Entry 9JE5 (electron microscopy, 3.53 A resolution); this record covers chains A and B of the 4 polymer chains in the assembly.

[Chain A (and B)]
Protein: Transient receptor potential cation channel subfamily V member 3
From: Homo sapiens
Notes: chain B of this document is another copy of the same molecule, construct and numbering; everything in this record applies to it too
Reference sequence: Q8NET8 (TRPV3_HUMAN); residues 1-790 here = UniProt positions 1-790
Sequence (799 residues; row label = number of the first residue in the row):
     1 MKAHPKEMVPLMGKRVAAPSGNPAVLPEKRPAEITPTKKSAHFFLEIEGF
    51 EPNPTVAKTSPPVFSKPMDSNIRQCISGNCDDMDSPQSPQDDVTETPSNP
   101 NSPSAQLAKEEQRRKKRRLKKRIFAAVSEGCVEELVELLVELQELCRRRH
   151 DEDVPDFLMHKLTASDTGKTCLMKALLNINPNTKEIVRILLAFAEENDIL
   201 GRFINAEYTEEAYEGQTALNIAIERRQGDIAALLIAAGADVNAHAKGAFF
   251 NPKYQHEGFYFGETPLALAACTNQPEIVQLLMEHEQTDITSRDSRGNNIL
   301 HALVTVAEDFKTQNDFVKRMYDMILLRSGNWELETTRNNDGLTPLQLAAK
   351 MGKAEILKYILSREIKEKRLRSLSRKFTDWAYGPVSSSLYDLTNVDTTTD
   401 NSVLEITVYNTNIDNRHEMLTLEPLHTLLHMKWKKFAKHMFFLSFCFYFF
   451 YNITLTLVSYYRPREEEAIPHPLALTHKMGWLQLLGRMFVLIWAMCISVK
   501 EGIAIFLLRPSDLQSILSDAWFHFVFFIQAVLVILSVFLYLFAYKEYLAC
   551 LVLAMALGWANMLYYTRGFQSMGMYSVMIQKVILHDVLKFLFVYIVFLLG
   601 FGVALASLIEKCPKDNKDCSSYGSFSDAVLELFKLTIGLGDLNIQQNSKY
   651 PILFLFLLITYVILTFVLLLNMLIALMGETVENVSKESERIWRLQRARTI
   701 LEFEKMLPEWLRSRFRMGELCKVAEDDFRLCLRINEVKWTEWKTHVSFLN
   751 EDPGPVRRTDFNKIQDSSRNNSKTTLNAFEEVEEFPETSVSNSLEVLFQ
Unresolved in the structure: 1-61, 73-118, 150-156, 465-481, 749-799
Differences from the reference sequence: variant V25 (Ile in Q8NET8); expression tag (791-799)
Disulfide bonds: C612-C619
Ligand contacts: (3S)-3,7-dimethyloct-6-enal (A1EBV): W521, F522, L553, L557, A560, L563, I579
UniProt features mapped onto this chain:
  - binding site (Na(+)): G638
  - natural variant: G573 (G573C: In OLMS1; G573S: In OLMS1), Q580 (Q580P: In FNEPPK2), W692 (W692G: In OLMS1)
  - mutagenesis: L557 (L557A: Impairs channel activation by tetrahydrocannabivarin), A560 (A560L/M: Impairs channel activation by tetrahydrocannabivarin), N561 (N561A: Impairs channel activation by tetrahydrocannabivarin), L563 (L563A: Impairs channel activation by tetrahydrocannabivarin)
From the paper describing this entry:
  - binding site for (3S)-3,7-dimethyloct-6-enal: A560, L563
  - conformationally variable residues (loop rearrangement): S518, R567, Q580

[Chain A / chain B interface]
Pairs across the interface (80; chain A residue first):
  P62(A) with N735(B)
  F64(A) with N735(B)
  P67(A) with W380(B), hydrophobic; R733(B)
  M68(A) with W380(B); Y382(B), hydrophobic
  D69(A) with D379(B); W380(B)
  N71(A) with K722(B)
  I72(A) with K722(B)
  Y213(A) with W380(B)
  Q216(A) with Y382(B), hydrogen bond
  N220(A) with Y382(B), hydrogen bond
  E224(A) with Y382(B), hydrogen bond
  R225(A) with A381(B)
  R226(A) with F748(B)
  F249(A) with Y382(B), hydrophobic; V385(B), hydrophobic
  F250(A) with Y382(B)
  Q255(A) with W739(B)
  G258(A) with W739(B)
  F259(A) with P384(B), hydrophobic; W739(B), hydrophobic
  Y260(A) with W739(B)
  C271(A) with W742(B)
  T272(A) with W742(B); V746(B)
  N273(A) with V746(B); S747(B), hydrogen bond (side chain-backbone)
  V306(A) with K743(B), hydrogen bond (backbone-side chain)
  N314(A) with S747(B), hydrogen bond
  F316(A) with K743(B); V746(B), hydrophobic
  K589(A) with S571(B); M572(B); Y575(B)
  F590(A) with Y575(B)
  V593(A) with Y575(B), hydrophobic
  V596(A) with W559(B)
  F597(A) with L563(B), hydrophobic
  G600(A) with W559(B)
  V603(A) with S459(B)
  A604(A) with V552(B)
  A606(A) with Y460(B), hydrophobic; R464(B)
  S607(A) with S459(B); R462(B), hydrogen bond (backbone-side chain)
  L608(A) with V552(B), hydrophobic
  I609(A) with R462(B), hydrogen bond (backbone-side chain)
  S624(A) with Y460(B), hydrogen bond
  F625(A) with Y460(B), hydrogen bond (backbone-side chain)
  G638(A) with G638(B)
  D641(A) with L639(B); G640(B)
  L642(A) with K634(B); L639(B)
  I644(A) with L630(B), hydrophobic
  K649(A) with K545(B)
  Y650(A) with K545(B), hydrogen bond (side chain-backbone); E546(B)
  L653(A) with A549(B); V552(B), hydrophobic
  I659(A) with F633(B), hydrophobic
  V662(A) with F633(B), hydrophobic; I637(B), hydrophobic
  V667(A) with F590(B), hydrophobic; L673(B)
  L668(A) with V582(B), hydrophobic
  L669(A) with Y575(B); I579(B), hydrophobic
  N671(A) with L673(B); I674(B); M677(B)
  M672(A) with Y575(B); I579(B), hydrophobic; M677(B), hydrophobic
  A675(A) with M677(B); V681(B)
  L676(A) with Y575(B), hydrophobic
  E679(A) with S685(B)
Interface residues without a listed pair, chain A (74 interface residues in all): V63, S70, F261, A307, D315, F592, L599, F601, E610, K611, L635, G640, F656, L657, I663, F666, I674, E682
Interface residues without a listed pair, chain B (55 interface residues in all): L548, L553, M555, A556, M578, I583, V587, L591, L670, G678, E682, L720

[Summary]
74 residues of chain A and 55 residues of chain B are in contact, with 11 hydrogen bonds. Among the polar
pairs are Q216(A)-Y382(B), N220(A)-Y382(B) and E224(A)-Y382(B). Ligands of chain A:
(3S)-3,7-dimethyloct-6-enal. From the paper: a binding site for (3S)-3,7-dimethyloct-6-enal at A560(A) and
L563(A); conformational variability at S518(A), R567(A) and Q580(A).
Chain A and chain B are both Transient receptor potential cation channel subfamily V member 3 (Homo sapiens);
the structure, Cryo-EM structure of human TRPV3 in complex with citronellal, was determined by electron
microscopy (same publication as 9JDM, 9JEE, 9JEF and 9JEG).
